Entry 5W9N (electron microscopy, 5.00 A resolution (low resolution: residue-level contacts below are approximate; hydrogen-bond / salt-bridge calls are withheld)); this record covers chains E and F of the 10 polymer chains in the assembly.

Chain E:
Protein: G4 vh
From: Mus musculus
Sequence (233 residues; row label = number of the first residue in the row; a row labelled like 82A-82C holds insertion residues (82A, then the next letters in order)):
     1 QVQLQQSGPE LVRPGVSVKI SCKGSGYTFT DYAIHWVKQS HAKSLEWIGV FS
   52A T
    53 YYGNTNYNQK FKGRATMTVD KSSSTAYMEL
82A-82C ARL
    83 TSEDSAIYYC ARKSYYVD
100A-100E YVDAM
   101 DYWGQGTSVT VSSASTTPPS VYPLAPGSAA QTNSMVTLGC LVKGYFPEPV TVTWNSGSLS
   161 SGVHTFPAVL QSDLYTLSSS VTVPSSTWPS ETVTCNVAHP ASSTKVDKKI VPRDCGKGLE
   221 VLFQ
Unresolved in the structure: 111-224
Cystine bridges: Cys22-Cys92

Chain F:
Protein: G4 vl
From: Mus musculus
Sequence (218 residues; numbered 1 to 214 plus 4 insertion-coded residues; the number before each row is that of its first residue; a row labelled like 27A-27D holds insertion residues (27A, then the next letters in order)):
     1 DIVLTQSPAS LAVSLGQRAT ISCRASE
27A-27D SVDN
    28 YGISFMNWFQ QKPGQPPKLL ISATSNQGSG VPARFIGSGS GTDFSLNIHP VEEDDTAMYF
    88 CQQSKEVPRT FGGGTKLEIK RTDAAPTVSI FPPSSEQLTS GGASVVCFLN NFYPKDINVK
   148 WKIDGSERQN GVLNSWTDQD SKDSTYSMSS TLTLTKDEYE RHNSYTCEAT HKTSTSPIVK
   208 SFNRNEC
Unresolved in the structure: 108-214
Cystine bridges: Cys23-Cys88

How chain E and chain F interact:
Pairs across the interface (28; chain E residue first):
  Gln39(E) with Gln38(F)
  Ala42(E) with Phe87(F)
  Lys43(E) with Ala9(F); Gly100(F)
  Leu45(E) with Phe98(F)
  Trp47(E) with Val94(F); Pro95(F)
  Asn60(E) with Pro95(F)
  Tyr91(E) with Gln38(F); Gln42(F); Pro43(F)
  Tyr98(E) with Leu46(F); Ser56(F)
  Val99(E) with Ser49(F); Thr51(F)
  Tyr100A(E) with Phe32(F)
  Val100B(E) with Ile30(F); Asn34(F)
  Asp100C(E) with Asn34(F); Ser91(F); Arg96(F)
  Trp103(E) with Phe36(F); Pro43(F); Pro44(F); Lys45(F); Leu46(F)
  Gly104(E) with Pro43(F)
  Gln105(E) with Pro43(F)
Other interface residues (no listed pair), chain E (18 interface residues in all): Asp100, Ala100D, Met100E
Other interface residues (no listed pair), chain F (23 interface residues in all): Met85, Gly101

In short:
18 residues of chain E and 23 residues of chain F are in contact.
Chain E is G4 vh and chain F is G4 vl, both from Mus musculus; the structure, MERS S ectodomain trimer in
complex with variable domain of neutralizing antibody G4, was determined by electron microscopy (same
publication as 5VZR, 5W9H, 5W9I, 5W9J, 5W9K, 5W9L and 3 further entries).
